PDB entry 8YKF | electron microscopy, 3.35 A resolution | chains C and F of the 6 polymer chains in the assembly

# Chain C
Protein: SIR2-like domain-containing protein
From: Bacillus subtilis
Reference sequence: D4G637 (D4G637_BACNB); residue numbers follow UniProt; this construct covers 1-1005
Amino-acid sequence (1005 residues; numbered 1 to 1005; the number before each row is that of its first residue):
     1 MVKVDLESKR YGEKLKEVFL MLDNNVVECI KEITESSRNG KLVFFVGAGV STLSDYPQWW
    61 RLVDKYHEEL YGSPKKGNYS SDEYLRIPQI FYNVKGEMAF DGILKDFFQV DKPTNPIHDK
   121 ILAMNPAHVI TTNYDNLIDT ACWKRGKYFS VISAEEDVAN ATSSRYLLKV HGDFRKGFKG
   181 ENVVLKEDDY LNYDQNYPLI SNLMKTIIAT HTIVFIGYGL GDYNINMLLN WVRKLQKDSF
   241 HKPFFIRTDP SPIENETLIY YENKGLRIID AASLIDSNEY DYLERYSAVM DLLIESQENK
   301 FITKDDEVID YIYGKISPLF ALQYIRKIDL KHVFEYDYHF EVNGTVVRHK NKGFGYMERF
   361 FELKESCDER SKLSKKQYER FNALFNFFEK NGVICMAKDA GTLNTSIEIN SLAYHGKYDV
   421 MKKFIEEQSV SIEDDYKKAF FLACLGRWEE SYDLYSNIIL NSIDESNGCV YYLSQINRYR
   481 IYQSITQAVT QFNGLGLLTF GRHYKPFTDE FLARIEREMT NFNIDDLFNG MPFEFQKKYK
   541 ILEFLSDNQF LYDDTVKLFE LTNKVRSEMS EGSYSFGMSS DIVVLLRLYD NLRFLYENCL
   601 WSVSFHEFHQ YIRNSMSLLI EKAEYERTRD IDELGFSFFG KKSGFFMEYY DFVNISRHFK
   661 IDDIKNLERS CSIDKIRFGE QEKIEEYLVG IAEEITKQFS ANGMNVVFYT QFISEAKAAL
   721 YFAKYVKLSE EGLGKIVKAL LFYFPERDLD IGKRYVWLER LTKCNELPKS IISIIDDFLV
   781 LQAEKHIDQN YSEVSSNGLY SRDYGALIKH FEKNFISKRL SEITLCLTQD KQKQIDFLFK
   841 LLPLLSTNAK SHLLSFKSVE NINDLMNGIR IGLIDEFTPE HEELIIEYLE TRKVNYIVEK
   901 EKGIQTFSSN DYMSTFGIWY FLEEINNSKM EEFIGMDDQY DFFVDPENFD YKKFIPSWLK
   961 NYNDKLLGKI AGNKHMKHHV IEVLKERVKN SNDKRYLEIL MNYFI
Not modelled in the structure: 1-8

# Chain F
Protein: DSAD1
From: Bacillus phage SPBc2
Reference sequence: O64191 (O64191_BPSPB); residues 1-120 here = UniProt positions 1-120
Amino-acid sequence (120 residues; row label = number of the first residue in the row):
     1 MIEIFKDTGA THDLVYHSKI NTFVWDVEFD IVLSDSKELN KCYFVKCFNP YRINGKCDFA
    61 VSSIDIFSEG KRLLIENEFN FKITKAVHVA TSKDVTEIVL HLSERISSPF PIVKEVVYLD
Not modelled in the structure: 1-5
UniProt features mapped onto this chain:
  - site: Phe59 (Interaction with host DSR2)
  - mutagenesis: His17 (H17E: Complete loss of the ability to inactivate the host DSR2 NADase activity), Lys19 (K19E: Complete loss of the ability to inactivate the host DSR2 NADase activity), Asn21 (N21E: Complete loss of the ability to inactivate the host DSR2 NADase activity), Phe59 (F59E: Complete loss of the ability to inactivate the host DSR2 NADase activity)

# How chain C and chain F interact
Pairs across the interface (50; chain C residue first):
  Val756(C) with Leu119(F), hydrophobic
  Ser792(C) with Arg72(F)
  Glu793(C) with Arg72(F), hydrogen bond (backbone-side chain)
  Ser796(C) with Val117(F)
  Asn797(C) with Cys47(F)
  Leu799(C) with Leu119(F), hydrophobic
  Tyr800(C) with Arg72(F), hydrogen bond
  Arg802(C) with Ile53(F), hydrogen bond (side chain-backbone)
  Ala806(C) with Ile53(F)
  Leu807(C) with Ile53(F)
  His810(C) with Ile53(F)
  Ile862(C) with Glu78(F)
  Asn863(C) with Glu76(F); Asn77(F); Glu78(F), hydrogen bond (side chain-backbone)
  Asn867(C) with Glu76(F), hydrogen bond (side chain-backbone)
  Ile869(C) with Cys57(F), hydrophobic
  Arg870(C) with Ile75(F), hydrogen bond (side chain-backbone); Glu76(F)
  Asp875(C) with Lys56(F), hydrogen bond (backbone-side chain)
  Ser909(C) with Phe79(F), hydrogen bond (side chain-backbone); Asn80(F); Phe81(F)
  Asn910(C) with Phe79(F), hydrogen bond (side chain-backbone)
  Tyr912(C) with Glu78(F)
  Ile918(C) with Phe59(F), hydrophobic
  Trp919(C) with Cys57(F); Phe59(F)
  Leu922(C) with Lys56(F); Phe59(F), hydrophobic
  Glu924(C) with Lys56(F)
  Lys960(C) with Ser18(F), hydrogen bond (side chain-backbone); Lys19(F); Asn21(F); Val61(F)
  Asn961(C) with Ala60(F); Val61(F), hydrogen bond (backbone-backbone)
  Tyr962(C) with Val61(F)
  Asn963(C) with Asn54(F); Asp58(F); Phe59(F); Val61(F)
  Asp964(C) with Tyr51(F)
  Lys965(C) with Asn54(F)
  Leu966(C) with Phe59(F), hydrophobic
  Asp993(C) with Ser18(F)
  Arg995(C) with Lys19(F); Phe48(F)
  Glu998(C) with Tyr51(F)
  Tyr1003(C) with Tyr51(F), hydrogen bond
Interface residues without a listed pair, chain C (42 interface residues in all): Tyr755, Gly798, Ile874, Phe877, Phe907, Ile955, Ser957
Interface residues without a listed pair, chain F (32 interface residues in all): Ile20, Asn49, Pro50, Asp65, Leu100, Glu104, Ser107, Pro109

# In short
42 residues of chain C and 32 residues of chain F are in contact, with 12 hydrogen bonds. Among the polar
pairs are Glu793(C)-Arg72(F), Tyr800(C)-Arg72(F) and Arg802(C)-Ile53(F). UniProt lists 4 mutagenesis sites on
chain F.
Here chain C is SIR2-like domain-containing protein (Bacillus subtilis) and chain F is DSAD1 (Bacillus phage
SPBc2). Entry 8YKF (The DSR2-DSAD1 complex with DSAD1 on the opposite sides) was determined by electron
microscopy (same publication as 8YL5, 8YLN, 8YLT, 8Z18 and 8ZTR).
